4ZT3 - chain A; structure by X-ray diffraction, 2.80 A resolution.

# Chain A
Molecule: Methionyl-tRNA synthetase
From: Trypanosoma brucei brucei
Notes: EC 6.1.1.10
UniProt: Q38C91 (Q38C91_TRYB2); numbering as in UniProt (aligned over 237-773)
Sequence (542 residues; numbered -4 to 773; 236 numbers in that range are skipped by the numbering (no residue carries them; nothing is unmodelled there); the number before each row is that of its first residue; numbers below 1 keep their minus sign (Gly-4 is residue -4)):
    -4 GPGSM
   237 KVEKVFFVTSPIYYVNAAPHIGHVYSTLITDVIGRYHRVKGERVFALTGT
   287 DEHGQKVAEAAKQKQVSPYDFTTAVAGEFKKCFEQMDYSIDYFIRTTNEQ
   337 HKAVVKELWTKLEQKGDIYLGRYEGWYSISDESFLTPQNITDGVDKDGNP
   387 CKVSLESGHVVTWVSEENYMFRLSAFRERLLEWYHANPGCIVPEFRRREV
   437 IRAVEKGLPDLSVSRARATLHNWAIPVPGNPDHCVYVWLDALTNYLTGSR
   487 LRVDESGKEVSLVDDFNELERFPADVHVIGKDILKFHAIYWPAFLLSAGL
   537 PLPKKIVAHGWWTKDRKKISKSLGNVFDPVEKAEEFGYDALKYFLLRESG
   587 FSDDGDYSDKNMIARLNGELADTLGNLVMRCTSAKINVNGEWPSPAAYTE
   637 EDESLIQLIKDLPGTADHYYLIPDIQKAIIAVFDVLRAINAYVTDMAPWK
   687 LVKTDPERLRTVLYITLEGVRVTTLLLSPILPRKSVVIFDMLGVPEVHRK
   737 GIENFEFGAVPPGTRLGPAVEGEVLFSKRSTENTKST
Unresolved in the structure: -4 to 0, 237, 551-560, 757-758, 768-773
Construct notes: expression tag (-4 to 0); conflict Thr309 (Ala in Q38C91), Val499 (Ala in Q38C91), Asn503 (Ser in Q38C91); engineered mutation Ala452 (Lys in Q38C91), Arg453 (Lys in Q38C91), Ala454 (Glu in Q38C91)
Modified residues: Cys470 (S-(dimethylarsenic)cysteine; CAS)
Ligand contacts: methionine (MET): Pro247, Ile248, Tyr249, Tyr250, Asp287, Trp474, Ala477, Leu478, Asn480, Tyr481, Asp518, Ile519, His523, Thr549, Lys550
From the paper describing this entry:
  - binding site for the ligand 4RQ: Leu456 (proposed by the authors, not directly observed)

# Summary
Ligands of chain A: methionine. From the paper: a binding site for the ligand 4RQ at Leu456.
Chain A is Methionyl-tRNA synthetase (Trypanosoma brucei brucei); the structure, Trypanosoma brucei
methionyl-tRNA synthetase in complex with inhibitor
N-(3,5-dichlorobenzyl)-N'-(5-fluoro-1H-imidazo[4,5-b]pyridin-2-yl)propane-1,3-diamine (Chem 1614), was
determined by X-ray diffraction, deposited together with 4ZT2, 4ZT4, 4ZT5, 4ZT6 and 4ZT7.
